PDB entry 8WDX | X-ray diffraction, 1.65 A resolution | chain A

== Chain A ==
Protein: Fatty acid-binding protein, adipocyte
Source organism: Homo sapiens
Reference sequence: P15090 (FABP4_HUMAN); residues 0-131 here correspond to UniProt positions 1-132 (UniProt number = residue number + 1)
Chain sequence (152 residues; row label = number of the first residue in the row; numbers below 1 keep their minus sign (Met-20 is residue -20)):
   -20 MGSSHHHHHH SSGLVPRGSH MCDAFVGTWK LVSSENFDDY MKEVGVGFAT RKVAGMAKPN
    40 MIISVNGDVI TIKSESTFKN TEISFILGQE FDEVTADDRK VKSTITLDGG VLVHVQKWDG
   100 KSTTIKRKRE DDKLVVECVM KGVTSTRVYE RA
Not modelled in the structure: -20 to -3
Construct notes: expression tag (-20 to -1)
Residues lining bound ligands: W6K (2-[(3-chloranyl-2-phenyl-phenyl)amino]-6-methyl-benzoic acid): Phe16, Tyr19, Met20, Val25, Ala33, Ala36, Pro38, Met40, Ser53, Ser55, Phe57, Ala75, Asp76, Arg78, Ile104, Arg106, Val115, Arg126, Tyr128

== Summary ==
Ligands of chain A: compound W6K.
Chain A is Fatty acid-binding protein, adipocyte (Homo sapiens); the structure, Crystal structure of human
FABP4 complexed with C3, was determined by X-ray diffraction (same publication as 8WE3).
